PDB entry 3H6F | X-ray diffraction, 2.51 A resolution | chains E and H of the 28 polymer chains in the assembly

Chain E (and H):
Molecule: Proteasome (Beta subunit) PrcB
Organism: Mycobacterium tuberculosis
Notes: EC 3.4.25.1; chain H of this document is another copy of the same molecule, construct and numbering; everything in this record applies to it too
Reference sequence: O33245 (O33245_MYCTU); residues 302-534 here correspond to UniProt positions 59-291 (UniProt number = residue number - 243)
Chain sequence (240 residues; each row starts with the number of its first residue):
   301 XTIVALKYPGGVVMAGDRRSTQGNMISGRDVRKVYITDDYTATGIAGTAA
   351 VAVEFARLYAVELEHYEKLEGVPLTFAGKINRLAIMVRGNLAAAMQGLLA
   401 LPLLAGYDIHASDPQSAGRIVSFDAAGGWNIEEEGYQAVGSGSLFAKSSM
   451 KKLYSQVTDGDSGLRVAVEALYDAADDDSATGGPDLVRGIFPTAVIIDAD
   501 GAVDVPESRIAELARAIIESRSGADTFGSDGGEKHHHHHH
Not modelled in the structure: 393-398, 523-540 (chain H: 392-400, 523-540)
Modified positions: OZT ((4S,5R)-5-methyl-2-oxo-1,3-oxazolidine-4-carboxylic acid) at position 301
Sequence notes: insertion (301); expression tag (535-540)
Ligand contacts:
  - dimethylformamide (DMF), molecule 1: Tyr335, Ile336, Val353, Ala356, Arg357, Ala360
  - dimethylformamide (DMF), molecule 2: Ala377, Ile380, Asn381, Trp429
  - dimethylformamide (DMF), molecule 3: Gly440, Ser441, Gly442, Ser443, Leu444, Phe445
  - dimethylformamide (DMF), molecule 4: Tyr472, Ala475, Asp476
Reported in the primary citation:
  - binding site for dimethylformamide: Ser441

Chain E / chain H interface:
Residue-residue contacts (20):
  Leu444(E) with Phe445(H), hydrophobic
  Phe445(E) with Leu444(H), hydrophobic; Ser448(H)
  Ser448(E) with Phe445(H); Ser448(H)
  Ser449(E) with Lys452(H)
  Lys451(E) with Asp473(H), salt bridge; Asp476(H), salt bridge; Asp477(H), salt bridge
  Lys452(E) with Ser449(H); Lys452(H); Asp473(H), salt bridge; Arg521(H)
  Leu453(E) with Lys452(H)
  Asp473(E) with Lys451(H), salt bridge; Lys452(H), salt bridge
  Asp476(E) with Lys451(H), salt bridge
  Asp477(E) with Lys451(H), salt bridge
  Arg521(E) with Lys451(H); Lys452(H)
Interface residues without a listed pair, chain E (12 interface residues in all): Glu469
Interface residues without a listed pair, chain H (11 interface residues in all): Leu453

Overview:
12 residues of chain E and 11 residues of chain H are in contact; the contacts include 8 salt bridges. Polar
pairs include Lys451(E)-Asp473(H), Lys451(E)-Asp476(H) and Lys451(E)-Asp477(H). Ligands of chain E: 4 copies
of dimethylformamide. From the paper: a binding site for dimethylformamide at Ser441(E).
Both chains are Proteasome (Beta subunit) PrcB (Mycobacterium tuberculosis). Entry 3H6F (Crystal Structure of
Mycobacterium Tuberculosis Proteasome Modified by inhibitor HT1171) was determined by X-ray diffraction,
deposited together with 3H6I, 3HF9 and 3HFA.
